PDB entry 2V02 | X-ray diffraction, 2.20 A resolution | chain A

[Chain A]
Name: Calmodulin
Source organism: Homo sapiens
UniProtKB: P62158 (CALM_HUMAN); numbering as in UniProt (aligned over 1-148)
Chain sequence (149 residues; each row starts with the number of its first residue; numbering starts at 0):
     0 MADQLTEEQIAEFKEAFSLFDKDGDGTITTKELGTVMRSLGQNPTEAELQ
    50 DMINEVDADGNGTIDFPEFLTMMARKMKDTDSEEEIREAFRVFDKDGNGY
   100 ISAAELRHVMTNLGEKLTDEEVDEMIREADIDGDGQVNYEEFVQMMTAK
Not modelled in the structure: 0-3, 146-148
Ion coordination: Ca2+ site 1: D20, D22, D24, T26, E31; barium ion site 1: N42, D58, D64; barium ion site 2: D56, D58, N60, T62, E67; Ca2+ site 2: D93, D95, N97, Y99, E104; Ca2+ site 3: D129, D131, D133, Q135, E140

[In short]
D20, D22, D24, T26 and E31 form the Ca2+ site 1. The barium ion site 1 is built by N42, D58 and D64.
Chain A is Calmodulin (Homo sapiens); the structure, Recombinant vertebrate calmodulin complexed with Ba, was
determined by X-ray diffraction (same publication as 2V01).
